PDB entry 4KN4 | X-ray diffraction, 3.96 A resolution | chains C and X of the 6 polymer chains in the assembly

[Chain C]
Molecule: DNA-directed RNA polymerase subunit beta
From: Escherichia coli
Notes: EC 2.7.7.6
UniProtKB: P0A8V2 (RPOB_ECOLI); numbering as in UniProt (aligned over 1-1342)
Chain sequence (1342 residues; numbered 1 to 1342; the number before each row is that of its first residue):
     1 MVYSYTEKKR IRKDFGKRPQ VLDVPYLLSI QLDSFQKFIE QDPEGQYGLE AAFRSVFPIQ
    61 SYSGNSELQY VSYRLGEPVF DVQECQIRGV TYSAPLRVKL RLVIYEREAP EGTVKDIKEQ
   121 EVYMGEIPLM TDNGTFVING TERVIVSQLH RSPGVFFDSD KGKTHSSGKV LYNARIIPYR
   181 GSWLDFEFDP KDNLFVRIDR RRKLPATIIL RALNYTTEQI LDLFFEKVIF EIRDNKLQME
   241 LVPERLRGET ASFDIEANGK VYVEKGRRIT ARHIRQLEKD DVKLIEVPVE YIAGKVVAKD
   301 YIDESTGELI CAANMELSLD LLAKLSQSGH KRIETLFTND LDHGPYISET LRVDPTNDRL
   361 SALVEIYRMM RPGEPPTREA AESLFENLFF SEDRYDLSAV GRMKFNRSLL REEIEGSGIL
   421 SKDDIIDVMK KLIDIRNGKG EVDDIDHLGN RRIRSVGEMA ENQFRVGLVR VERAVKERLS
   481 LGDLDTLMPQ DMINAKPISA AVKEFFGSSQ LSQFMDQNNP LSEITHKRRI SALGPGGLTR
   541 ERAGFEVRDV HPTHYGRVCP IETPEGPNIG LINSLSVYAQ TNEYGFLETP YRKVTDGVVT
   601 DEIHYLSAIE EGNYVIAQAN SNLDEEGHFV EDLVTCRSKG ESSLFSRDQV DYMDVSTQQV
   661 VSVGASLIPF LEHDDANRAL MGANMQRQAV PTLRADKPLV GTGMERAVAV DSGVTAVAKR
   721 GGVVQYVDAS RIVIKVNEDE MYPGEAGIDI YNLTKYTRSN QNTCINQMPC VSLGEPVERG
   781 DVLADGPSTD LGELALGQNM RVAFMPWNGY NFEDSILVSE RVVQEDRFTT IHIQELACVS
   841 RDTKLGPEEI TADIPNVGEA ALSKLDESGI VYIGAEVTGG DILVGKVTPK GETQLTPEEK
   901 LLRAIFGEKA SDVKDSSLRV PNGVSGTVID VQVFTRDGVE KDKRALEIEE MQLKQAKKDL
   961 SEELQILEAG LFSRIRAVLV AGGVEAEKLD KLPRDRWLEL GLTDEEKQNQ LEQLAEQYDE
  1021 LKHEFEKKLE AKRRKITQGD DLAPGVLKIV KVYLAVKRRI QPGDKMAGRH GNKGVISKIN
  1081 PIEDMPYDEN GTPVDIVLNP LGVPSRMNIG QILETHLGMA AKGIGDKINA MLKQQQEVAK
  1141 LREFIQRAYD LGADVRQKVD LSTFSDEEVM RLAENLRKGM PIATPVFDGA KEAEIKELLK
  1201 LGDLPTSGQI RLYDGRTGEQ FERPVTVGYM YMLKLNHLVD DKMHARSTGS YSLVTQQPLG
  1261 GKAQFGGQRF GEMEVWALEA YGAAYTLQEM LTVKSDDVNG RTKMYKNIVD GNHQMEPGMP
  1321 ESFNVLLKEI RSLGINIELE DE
Disordered / not traced: 1-7
UniProt features mapped onto this chain:
  - modified residue (N6-acetyllysine): Lys1022, Lys1200
  - mutagenesis: Ile561 (I561S: Resistant to antibiotics salinamide A and B), Ile569 (I569S: Resistant to antibiotics salinamide A and B), Ala665 (A665E: Resistant to antibiotics salinamide A and B), Asp675 (D675A/G: Resistant to antibiotics salinamide A and B), Asn677 (N677H/K: Resistant to antibiotics salinamide A and B), Leu680 (L680M: Resistant to antibiotics salinamide A and B), Glu813 (E813K: Disrupts the enzyme's active center)
Small-molecule neighbours: Benzoxazinorifamycin-2b (1RL): Arg143, Ser509, Gln510, Leu511, Ser512, Gln513, Phe514, Asp516, His526, Arg529, Ser531, Leu533, Gly534, Arg540, Pro564, Asn568, Ile572, Arg687

[Chain X]
Molecule: RNA polymerase sigma factor RpoD
From: Escherichia coli
UniProtKB: P00579 (RPOD_ECOLI); residue numbers follow UniProt; this construct covers 1-613
Chain sequence (613 residues; row label = number of the first residue in the row):
     1 MEQNPQSQLK LLVTRGKEQG YLTYAEVNDH LPEDIVDSDQ IEDIIQMIND MGIQVMEEAP
    61 DADDLMLAEN TADEDAAEAA AQVLSSVESE IGRTTDPVRM YMREMGTVEL LTREGEIDIA
   121 KRIEDGINQV QCSVAEYPEA ITYLLEQYDR VEAEEARLSD LITGFVDPNA EEDLAPTATH
   181 VGSELSQEDL DDDEDEDEED GDDDSADDDN SIDPELAREK FAELRAQYVV TRDTIKAKGR
   241 SHATAQEEIL KLSEVFKQFR LVPKQFDYLV NSMRVMMDRV RTQERLIMKL CVEQCKMPKK
   301 NFITLFTGNE TSDTWFNAAI AMNKPWSEKL HDVSEEVHRA LQKLQQIEEE TGLTIEQVKD
   361 INRRMSIGEA KARRAKKEMV EANLRLVISI AKKYTNRGLQ FLDLIQEGNI GLMKAVDKFE
   421 YRRGYKFSTY ATWWIRQAIT RSIADQARTI RIPVHMIETI NKLNRISRQM LQEMGREPTP
   481 EELAERMLMP EDKIRKVLKI AKEPISMETP IGDDEDSHLG DFIEDTTLEL PLDSATTESL
   541 RAATHDVLAG LTAREAKVLR MRFGIDMNTD YTLEEVGKQF DVTRERIRQI EAKALRKLRH
   601 PSRSEVLRSF LDD
Disordered / not traced: 1-5, 65-94, 155-211, 610-613
UniProt features mapped onto this chain:
  - DNA-binding region: Leu573 to Ala592 (H-T-H motif)
  - region: Arg584 to Arg599 (Interaction with anti-sigma factors)
  - motif: Asp403 to Gln406 (Interaction with polymerase core subunit RpoC)
  - site: Arg562 (Interaction with anti-sigma factors)
  - mutagenesis: Ala553 (A553D: Disrupts the interaction with Escherichia phage lambda antitermination protein Q), Arg596 (R596D/E: 2-fold reduction in activation of class II Crp-dependent promoters)

[Chain C / chain X interface]
Residue-residue contacts - 70 pairs, chain C then chain X:
  Val122(C) - Gln472(X)
  Tyr123(C) - Gln472(X)  hydrogen bond (backbone-side chain)
  Tyr123(C) - Gly475(X)
  Arg197(C) - Asp29(X)  salt bridge
  Arg201(C) - Asp29(X)
  Arg201(C) - Val36(X)
  Arg202(C) - Asp29(X)
  Arg202(C) - Ile35(X)
  Lys203(C) - Asp29(X)
  Lys203(C) - His30(X)
  Arg368(C) - Asp34(X)
  Met369(C) - Ile35(X)
  Pro372(C) - Asp34(X)
  Pro372(C) - Ile35(X)
  Pro372(C) - Val36(X)  hydrophobic
  Gly373(C) - Asp34(X)
  Gly373(C) - Arg99(X)
  Arg478(C) - Arg468(X)
  Gln490(C) - Gln472(X)
  Gln490(C) - Glu473(X)  hydrogen bond
  Asp491(C) - Arg468(X)  salt bridge
  Asp491(C) - Gln469(X)
  Asp491(C) - Gln472(X)
  Ile493(C) - Gln472(X)  hydrogen bond (backbone-side chain)
  Asn494(C) - Arg468(X)
  Asn494(C) - Leu471(X)
  Asn494(C) - Gln472(X)
  Ala495(C) - Gln472(X)  hydrogen bond (backbone-side chain)
  Lys496(C) - Leu471(X)
  Pro897(C) - Gly564(X)
  Pro897(C) - Ile565(X)  hydrophobic
  Glu898(C) - Leu540(X)
  Glu898(C) - Arg541(X)
  Glu898(C) - Thr544(X)
  Glu898(C) - Ile565(X)
  Glu899(C) - Leu540(X)
  Leu901(C) - Leu559(X)  hydrophobic
  Leu901(C) - Phe563(X)  hydrophobic
  Leu902(C) - Leu540(X)  hydrophobic
  Leu902(C) - Ser604(X)
  Leu902(C) - Leu607(X)  hydrophobic
  Leu902(C) - Arg608(X)
  Ala904(C) - Phe563(X)  hydrophobic
  Ala904(C) - Leu595(X)
  Ile905(C) - Leu595(X)  hydrophobic
  Ile905(C) - Leu598(X)  hydrophobic
  Ile905(C) - Arg599(X)  hydrogen bond (backbone-side chain)
  Phe906(C) - Glu605(X)
  Arg936(C) - Arg495(X)
  Ser1250(C) - Glu524(X)
  Tyr1251(C) - Glu524(X)
  Tyr1251(C) - Asp525(X)  hydrogen bond (backbone-backbone)
  Tyr1251(C) - Leu528(X)  hydrophobic
  Ser1252(C) - Asp521(X)
  Ser1252(C) - Ile523(X)
  Ser1252(C) - Asp525(X)
  Leu1253(C) - Ile523(X)  hydrogen bond (backbone-backbone)
  Leu1253(C) - Glu524(X)
  Leu1253(C) - Asp525(X)
  Val1254(C) - Met507(X)  hydrophobic
  Val1254(C) - Gly520(X)
  Gln1256(C) - Asp525(X)  hydrogen bond
  Gln1256(C) - Leu528(X)
  Leu1259(C) - Asp521(X)
  Leu1259(C) - Phe522(X)
  Thr1302(C) - Ser534(X)
  Tyr1305(C) - Pro531(X)
  Tyr1305(C) - Leu532(X)
  Tyr1305(C) - Ala535(X)  hydrophobic
  Lys1306(C) - Ser534(X)  hydrogen bond
Interface residues without a listed pair, chain C (43 interface residues in all): Lys163, Pro375, Asp842, Asn856, Lys900, Thr1248, Arg1301
Interface residues without a listed pair, chain X (45 interface residues in all): Tyr21, Glu33, Lys499, Glu529, Asp566, Ser609

[Summary]
Chain C and chain X form an interface of 43 and 45 residues respectively; the contacts include 9 hydrogen
bonds and 2 salt bridges. Polar contacts include Arg197(C)-Asp29(X), Asp491(C)-Arg468(X) and
Tyr123(C)-Gln472(X). Bound to chain C: Benzoxazinorifamycin-2b.
Chain C is DNA-directed RNA polymerase subunit beta and chain X is RNA polymerase sigma factor RpoD, both from
Escherichia coli; the structure, X-ray crystal structure of the Escherichia coli RNA polymerase in complex
with Benzoxazinorifamycin-2b, was determined by X-ray diffraction, deposited together with 4KMU and 4KN7.
